Entry 8YBX (electron microscopy, 3.68 A resolution); this record covers chains L and R of the 10 polymer chains in the assembly.

== Chain L (and R) ==
Name: FAS-associated death domain protein
From: Homo sapiens
Notes: chain R of this document is another copy of the same molecule, construct and numbering; everything in this record applies to it too
UniProt: Q13158 (FADD_HUMAN); numbering as in UniProt (aligned over 1-208)
Chain sequence (216 residues; numbered 1 to 216; the number before each row is that of its first residue):
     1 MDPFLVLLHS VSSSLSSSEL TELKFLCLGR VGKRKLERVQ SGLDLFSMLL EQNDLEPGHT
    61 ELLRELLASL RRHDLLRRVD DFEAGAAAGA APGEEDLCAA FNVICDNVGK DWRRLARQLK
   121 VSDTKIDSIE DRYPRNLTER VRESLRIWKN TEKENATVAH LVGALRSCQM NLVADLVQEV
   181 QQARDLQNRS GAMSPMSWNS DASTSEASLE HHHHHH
Unresolved in the structure: 85-216
Sequence notes: expression tag (209-216)
Swiss-Prot annotation at these positions:
  - modified residue: Ser-194 (Phosphoserine)
  - glycosylation: Arg-117 (Microbial infection: N-beta-linked (GlcNAc) arginine)
  - natural variant: Cys-105 (C105W: In IEHDCM)
  - mutagenesis: Ser-12 (S12R: Loss of interaction with CASP8), Phe-25 (F25R: Loss of interaction with FAS. Loss of self-association. Abolishes induction of apoptosis), Lys-33 (K33E: Loss of self-association), Arg-38 (R38A: Loss of interaction with CASP8), Asp-44 (D44R: Loss of interaction with CASP8. Abolishes induction of apoptosis. Decreased interaction with FAS), Glu-51 (E51R: Loss of interaction with CASP8), Arg-117 (R117A: Abolished GlcNAcylation by E.coli NleB1; R117E: Loss of interaction with FAS), Val-121 (V121N: Loss of interaction with FAS), Asp-123 (D123R: Strongly decreased interaction with FAS), Arg-135 (R135E: Strongly decreased interaction with FAS), Arg-142 (R142E: Decreased interaction with FAS), Leu-172 (L172A/E: Loss of interaction with FAS; L172K: Strongly decreased interaction with FAS), 2 further mutagenesis entries in UniProt
What the authors report for this chain:
  - mutagenesis - F25R, K33E, E51R: abolished signaling in response to TNF/CHX
  - mutagenesis - R34A, E37K: decreased signaling in response to TNF/CHX
  - mutagenesis - E22A, Q40A, D74A: unchanged signaling in response to TNF/CHX
  - mutagenesis - F25R, F25Y, K33E, E37A, E51R, D74A: abolished signaling in response to HeLa cell lysate-based system

== Chain L / chain R interface ==
Residue-residue contacts (9):
  Glu-22(L) / His-9(R)  salt bridge
  Phe-25(L) / Leu-43(R)  hydrophobic
  Phe-25(L) / Ser-47(R)
  Leu-28(L) / Ser-47(R)
  Leu-62(L) / Met-1(R)  hydrophobic
  Glu-65(L) / Met-1(R)
  Leu-66(L) / Met-1(R)  hydrophobic
  Ser-69(L) / Met-1(R)
  Arg-71(L) / Ser-13(R)
Also at the interface, not in a pair above, chain L (11 interface residues in all): Thr-21, Leu-26, Arg-30
Also at the interface, not in a pair above, chain R (8 interface residues in all): Leu-5, Val-6, Asp-44

== In short ==
11 residues of chain L and 8 residues of chain R are in contact; the contacts include 1 salt bridge. Its one
salt-bridged contact is Glu-22(L)/His-9(R). The paper reports that F25R, F25Y and K33E of chain L, among
others, abolish signaling in response to HeLa cell lysate-based system; F25R, K33E and E51R of chain L abolish
signaling in response to TNF/CHX; 10 substitutions were tested in all.
Chain L and chain R are both FAS-associated death domain protein (Homo sapiens); the structure, Structure of
the FADD/Caspase-8/cFLIP death effector domain assembly, was determined by electron microscopy (same
publication as 8YD7 and 8YD8).
